Entry 3WVL (X-ray diffraction, 3.79 A resolution); this record covers chains A and R of the 14 polymer chains in the assembly.

[Chain A]
Protein: 60 kDa chaperonin
From: Escherichia coli
Notes: EC 3.6.4.9
UniProt: P0A6F5 (CH60_ECOLI); numbering as in UniProt (aligned over 1-548)
Sequence (548 residues; each row starts with the number of its first residue):
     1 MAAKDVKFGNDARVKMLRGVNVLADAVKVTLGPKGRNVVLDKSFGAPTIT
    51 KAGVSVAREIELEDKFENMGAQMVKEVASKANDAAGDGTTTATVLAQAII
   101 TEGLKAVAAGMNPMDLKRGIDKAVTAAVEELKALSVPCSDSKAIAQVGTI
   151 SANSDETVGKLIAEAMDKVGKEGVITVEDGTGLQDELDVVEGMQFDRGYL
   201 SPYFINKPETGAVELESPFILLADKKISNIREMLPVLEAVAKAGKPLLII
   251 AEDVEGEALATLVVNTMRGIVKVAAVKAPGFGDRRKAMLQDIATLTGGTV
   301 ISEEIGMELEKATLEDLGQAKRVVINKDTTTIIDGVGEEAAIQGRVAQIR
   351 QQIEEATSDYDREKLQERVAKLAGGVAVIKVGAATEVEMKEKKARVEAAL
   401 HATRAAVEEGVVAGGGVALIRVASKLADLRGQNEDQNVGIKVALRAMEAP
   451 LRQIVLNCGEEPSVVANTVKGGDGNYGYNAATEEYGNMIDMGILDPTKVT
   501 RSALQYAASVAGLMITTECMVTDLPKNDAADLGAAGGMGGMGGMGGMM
Disordered / not traced: 1, 526-548
Differences from the reference sequence: engineered mutation Ala52 (Asp in P0A6F5), Ala398 (Asp in P0A6F5)
Metal / ion sites: K+: Thr30, Lys51 (together with ATP); Mg2+: Asp87 (together with ATP)
Residues lining bound ligands: ATP (adenosine-5'-triphosphate): Thr30, Leu31, Gly32, Pro33, Lys51, Ala52, Gly53, Asp87, Gly88, Thr89, Thr90, Thr91, Ile150, Ser154, Gly414, Gly415, Gly416, Ile454, Tyr478, Asn479, Ala480, Ala481, Met488, Ile493, Asp495

[Chain R]
Protein: 10 kDa chaperonin
From: Escherichia coli
Notes: EC 3.6.4.9
UniProt: P0A6F9 (CH10_ECOLI); numbering as in UniProt (aligned over 1-97)
Sequence (97 residues; numbered 1 to 97; the number before each row is that of its first residue):
     1 MNIRPLHDRVIVKRKEVETKSAGGIVLTGSAAAKSTRGEVLAVGNGRILE
    51 NGEVKPLDVKVGDIVIFNDGYGVKSEKIDNEEVLIMSESDILAIVEA
Swiss-Prot annotation at these positions:
  - modified residue: Lys34 (N6-succinyllysine)

[Chain A / chain R interface]
Residue-residue contacts - 13 pairs, chain A then chain R:
  Ile230(A) - Thr28(R)
  Ile230(A) - Gly29(R)
  Arg231(A) - Ala22(R)
  Leu234(A) - Gly23(R)
  Glu238(A) - Gly23(R)
  Glu257(A) - Ala31(R)
  Thr261(A) - Val26(R)
  Thr261(A) - Leu27(R)  hydrogen bond (side chain-backbone)
  Val264(A) - Leu27(R)  hydrophobic
  Arg268(A) - Lys20(R)
  Arg268(A) - Ile25(R)
  Arg268(A) - Leu27(R)
  Ile270(A) - Ile25(R)  hydrophobic
Interface residues without a listed pair, chain A (10 interface residues in all): Leu237
Interface residues without a listed pair, chain R (10 interface residues in all): Ser30

[Summary]
Chain A and chain R each contribute 10 residues to their interface, with 1 hydrogen bond. Its one
hydrogen-bonded contact is Thr261(A)-Leu27(R). Bound to chain A: ATP. Thr30(A) and Lys51(A) form the K+ site.
Here chain A is 60 kDa chaperonin and chain R is 10 kDa chaperonin, both from Escherichia coli. Entry 3WVL
(Crystal structure of the football-shaped GroEL-GroES complex (GroEL: GroES2:ATP14) from Escherichia coli) was
determined by X-ray diffraction.
